Entry 8B4D (X-ray diffraction, 2.64 A resolution); this record covers chains C and M of the 5 polymer chains in the assembly.

== Chain C ==
Name: Cholera toxin transcriptional activator
Source organism: Vibrio cholerae
UniProt: P15795 (TOXR_VIBCH); residues 7-114 here correspond to UniProt positions 19-126 (UniProt number = residue number + 12)
Amino-acid sequence (109 residues; numbered 6 to 114; the number before each row is that of its first residue):
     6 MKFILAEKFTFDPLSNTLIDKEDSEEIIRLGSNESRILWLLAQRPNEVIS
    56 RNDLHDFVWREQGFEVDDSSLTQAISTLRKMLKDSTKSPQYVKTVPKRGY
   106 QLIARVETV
Sequence notes: initiating methionine (6)

== Chain M ==
Molecule: 40-nt DNA strand
Sequence (40 nucleotides; numbered 57 to 96; the number before each row is that of its first residue):
    57 GAAAAACATAAAGTAACTCATGTTATTTTATGTTTTTTGG

== How chain C and chain M interact ==
Contacting residue pairs (19):
  Gly36(C) with DA72(M), phosphate contact
  Ser37(C) with DA72(M), phosphate contact
  Asn38(C) with DA72(M), sugar contact; DC73(M), hydrogen bond to the phosphate
  Trp64(C) with DC73(M), hydrogen bond to the phosphate
  Val71(C) with DC73(M), sugar contact; DT74(M), phosphate contact
  Asp72(C) with DT74(M), hydrogen bond to the phosphate; DC75(M), phosphate contact
  Ser74(C) with DT74(M), base contact; DC75(M), base contact
  Ser75(C) with DC73(M), sugar contact; DT74(M), hydrogen bond to the phosphate
  Gln78(C) with DT74(M), hydrogen bond to the base
  Lys92(C) with DA81(M), phosphate contact
  Pro101(C) with DA81(M), phosphate contact; DT82(M), phosphate contact
  Lys102(C) with DT82(M), phosphate contact; DT83(M), salt bridge to the phosphate
Interface residues without a listed pair, chain C (14 interface residues in all): Glu39, Phe69

== In short ==
14 residues of chain C and 7 residues of chain M are in contact; the contacts include 5 hydrogen bonds and 1
salt bridge. Among the polar pairs are Gln78(C)-DT74(M), Asn38(C)-DC73(M) and Trp64(C)-DC73(M).
Chain C is Cholera toxin transcriptional activator (Vibrio cholerae) and chain M is a 40-nt DNA strand; the
structure, ToxR bacterial transcriptional regulator bound to 40 bp toxT promoter DNA, was determined by X-ray
diffraction together with 8B4B, 8B4C and 8B4E from the same study.
